Entry 6KUP (electron microscopy, 4.30 A resolution (low resolution: residue-level contacts below are approximate; hydrogen-bond / salt-bridge calls are withheld)); this record covers chains B and V of the 5 polymer chains in the assembly.

# Chain B
Name: RNA-directed RNA polymerase catalytic subunit
From: Influenza D virus (D/swine/Oklahoma/1334/2011)
Notes: EC 2.7.7.48
UniProt: K9LH03 (K9LH03_9ORTO); numbering as in UniProt (aligned over 1-753)
Sequence (753 residues; each row starts with the number of its first residue):
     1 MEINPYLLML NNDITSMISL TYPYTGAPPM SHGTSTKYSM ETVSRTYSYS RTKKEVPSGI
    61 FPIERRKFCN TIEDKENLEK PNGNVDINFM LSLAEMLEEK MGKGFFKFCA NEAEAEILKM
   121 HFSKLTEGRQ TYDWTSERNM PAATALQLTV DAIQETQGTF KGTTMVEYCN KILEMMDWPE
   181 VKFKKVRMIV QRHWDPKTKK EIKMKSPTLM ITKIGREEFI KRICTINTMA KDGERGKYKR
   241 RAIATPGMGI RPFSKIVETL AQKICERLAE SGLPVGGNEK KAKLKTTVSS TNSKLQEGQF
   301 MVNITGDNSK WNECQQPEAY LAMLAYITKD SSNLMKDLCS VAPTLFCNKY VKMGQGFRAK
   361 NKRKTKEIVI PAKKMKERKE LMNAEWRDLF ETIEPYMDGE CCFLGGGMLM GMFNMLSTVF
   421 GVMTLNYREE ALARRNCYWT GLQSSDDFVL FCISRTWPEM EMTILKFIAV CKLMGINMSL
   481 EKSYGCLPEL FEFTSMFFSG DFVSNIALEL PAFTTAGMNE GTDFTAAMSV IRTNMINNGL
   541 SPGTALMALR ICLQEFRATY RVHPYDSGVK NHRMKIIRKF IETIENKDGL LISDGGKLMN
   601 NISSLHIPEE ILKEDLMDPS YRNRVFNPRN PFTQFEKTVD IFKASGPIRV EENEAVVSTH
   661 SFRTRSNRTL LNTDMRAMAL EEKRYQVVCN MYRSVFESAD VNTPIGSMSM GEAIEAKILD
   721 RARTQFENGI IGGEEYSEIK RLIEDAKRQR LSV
Unresolved in the structure: 187-207, 273-279, 431-434, 636-654, 753

# Chain V
Molecule: 15-nt RNA strand
Sequence (15 nucleotides; row label = number of the first residue in the row):
     1 AGCAGUAGCA AGGAG

# How chain B and chain V interact
Pairs across the interface (15; chain B residue first):
  His-32(B) / G5(V)
  His-32(B) / A7(V)
  Gly-33(B) / A7(V)
  Gly-33(B) / G8(V)
  Thr-34(B) / A7(V)
  Thr-34(B) / G8(V)
  Lys-37(B) / U6(V)
  Lys-37(B) / A7(V)
  Tyr-38(B) / U6(V)
  Tyr-238(B) / G5(V)
  Tyr-238(B) / U6(V)
  Lys-239(B) / U6(V)
  Arg-358(B) / G8(V)
  Arg-358(B) / C9(V)
  Trp-386(B) / A7(V)
Other interface residues (no listed pair), chain B (11 interface residues in all): Arg-240, Phe-357

# Summary
The interface between chain B and chain V involves 11 residues on one side and 5 on the other.
Here chain B is RNA-directed RNA polymerase catalytic subunit (Influenza D virus (D/swine/Oklahoma/1334/2011))
and chain V is a 15-nt RNA strand. Entry 6KUP (Structure of influenza D virus polymerase bound to vRNA
promoter in Mode A conformation(Class A2)) was determined by electron microscopy (same publication as 6KUJ,
6KUK, 6KUR, 6KUT, 6KUV and 6KV5).
